6CQK - chains A and D of the 4 polymer chains in the assembly; structure by X-ray diffraction, 2.80 A resolution.

Chain A (and D):
Protein: SsDNA-binding protein essential for mitochondrial genome maintenance
Organism: Saccharomyces cerevisiae
Notes: chain D of this document is another copy of the same molecule, construct and numbering; everything in this record applies to it too
Reference sequence: A0A250WMX0 (A0A250WMX0_YEASX); residue numbers follow UniProt; this construct covers 17-135
Sequence (119 residues; row label = number of the first residue in the row):
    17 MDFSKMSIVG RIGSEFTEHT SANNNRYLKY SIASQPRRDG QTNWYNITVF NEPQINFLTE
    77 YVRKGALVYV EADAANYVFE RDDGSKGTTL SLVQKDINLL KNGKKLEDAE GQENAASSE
Unresolved in the structure: 17, 77, 95-102, 120-135 (chain D: 37-40, 54-56, 93, 96-102, 119-135)
What the authors report for this chain:
  - self-association interface (contacts with another copy of this molecule); pairs are residue here / residue on that copy: D18-R27 (salt bridge), K21-E87 (salt bridge), D18, F19, V25, Y61, Y85, L106
  - conformationally variable residues (loop rearrangement): H35 to Y43, S50 to N59, F95 to G103

Interface between chain A and chain D:
Residue-residue contacts (9):
  D18(A) - N114(D)
  F19(A) - N114(D)
  K21(A) - K21(D)
  K21(A) - E87(D)  salt bridge
  Y85(A) - F19(D)  hydrophobic
  E87(A) - K21(D)  salt bridge
  N114(A) - M17(D)  hydrogen bond (side chain-backbone)
  N114(A) - F19(D)
  L115(A) - M17(D)  hydrogen bond (backbone-backbone)
Other interface residues (no listed pair), chain A (8 interface residues in all): L116
Other interface residues (no listed pair), chain D (6 interface residues in all): Y85

Overview:
8 residues of chain A and 6 residues of chain D are in contact; the contacts include 2 hydrogen bonds and 2
salt bridges. Polar contacts include K21(A)-E87(D), N114(A)-M17(D) and L115(A)-M17(D). From the paper:
conformational variability at H35(A), S50(A) and F95(A); a self-association interface involving D18(A), F19(A)
and K21(A) among others.
Chain A and chain D are both SsDNA-binding protein essential for mitochondrial genome maintenance
(Saccharomyces cerevisiae); the structure, Crystal Structure of mitochondrial single-stranded DNA binding
proteins from S. cerevisiae, Rim1 (Form1), was determined by X-ray diffraction (same publication as 6CQM and
6CQO).
